8SKZ - chains C and J of the 11 polymer chains in the assembly; structure by electron microscopy, 3.50 A resolution.

Chain C:
Name: Histone H2A
Organism: Xenopus laevis
Reference sequence: Q6AZJ8 (Q6AZJ8_XENLA); residues 0-129 here correspond to UniProt positions 1-130 (UniProt number = residue number + 1)
Sequence (133 residues; numbered -3 to 129; the number before each row is that of its first residue; numbers below 1 keep their minus sign (Ser-3 is residue -3)):
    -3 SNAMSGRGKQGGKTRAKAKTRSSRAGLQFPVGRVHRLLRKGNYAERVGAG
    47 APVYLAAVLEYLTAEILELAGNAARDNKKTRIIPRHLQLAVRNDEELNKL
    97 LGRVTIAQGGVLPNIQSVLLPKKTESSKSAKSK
Disordered / not traced: -3 to 9, 121-129
Sequence notes: expression tag (-3 to -1)

Chain J:
Molecule: 192-nt DNA strand
Sequence (192 nucleotides; numbered 1 to 192; the number before each row is that of its first residue):
     1 GAAAACCTGTACTTCCAATCCAATAGGCCTCTGGAGAATCCCGGTGCCGA
    51 GGCCGCTCAATTGGTCGTAGACAGCTCTAGCACCGCTTAAACGCACGTAC
   101 GCGCTGTCCCCCGCGTTTTAACCGCCAAGGGGATTACTCCCTAGTCTCCA
   151 GGCACGTGTCAGATATATACATCCTGTGCATGTATTGAACAG
Disordered / not traced: 1-24, 183-192

Chain C / chain J interface:
Pairs across the interface - 10 pairs, chain C then chain J:
  Arg11(C) with DC148(J), hydrogen bond to the sugar
  Lys13(C) with DA150(J), salt bridge to the phosphate
  Arg42(C) with DA143(J), phosphate contact
  Val43(C) with DA143(J), hydrogen bond to the phosphate
  Gly44(C) with DT142(J), phosphate contact
  Ala45(C) with DT142(J), phosphate contact
  Lys75(C) with DA163(J), salt bridge to the phosphate
  Thr76(C) with DG162(J), hydrogen bond to the phosphate
  Arg77(C) with DA161(J), phosphate contact; DG162(J), phosphate contact
Other interface residues (no listed pair), chain C (11 interface residues in all): Arg29, Glu41
Other interface residues (no listed pair), chain J (10 interface residues in all): DT147, DG152, DC153

Summary:
The interface between chain C and chain J involves 11 residues on one side and 10 on the other; the contacts
include 3 hydrogen bonds and 2 salt bridges. Polar pairs include Arg11(C)-DC148(J), Val43(C)-DA143(J) and
Thr76(C)-DG162(J).
Chain C is Histone H2A (Xenopus laevis) and chain J is a 192-nt DNA strand; the structure, Cryo-EM structure
of DDM1-HELLS chimera bound to the nucleosome, was determined by electron microscopy.
